Entry 7JK2 (electron microscopy, 3.20 A resolution); this record covers chains C and F of the 9 polymer chains in the assembly.

[Chain C]
Protein: Origin recognition complex subunit 3
Source organism: Drosophila melanogaster
UniProtKB: Q7K2L1 (Q7K2L1_DROME); residue numbers follow UniProt; this construct covers 1-721
Amino-acid sequence (721 residues; numbered 1 to 721; the number before each row is that of its first residue):
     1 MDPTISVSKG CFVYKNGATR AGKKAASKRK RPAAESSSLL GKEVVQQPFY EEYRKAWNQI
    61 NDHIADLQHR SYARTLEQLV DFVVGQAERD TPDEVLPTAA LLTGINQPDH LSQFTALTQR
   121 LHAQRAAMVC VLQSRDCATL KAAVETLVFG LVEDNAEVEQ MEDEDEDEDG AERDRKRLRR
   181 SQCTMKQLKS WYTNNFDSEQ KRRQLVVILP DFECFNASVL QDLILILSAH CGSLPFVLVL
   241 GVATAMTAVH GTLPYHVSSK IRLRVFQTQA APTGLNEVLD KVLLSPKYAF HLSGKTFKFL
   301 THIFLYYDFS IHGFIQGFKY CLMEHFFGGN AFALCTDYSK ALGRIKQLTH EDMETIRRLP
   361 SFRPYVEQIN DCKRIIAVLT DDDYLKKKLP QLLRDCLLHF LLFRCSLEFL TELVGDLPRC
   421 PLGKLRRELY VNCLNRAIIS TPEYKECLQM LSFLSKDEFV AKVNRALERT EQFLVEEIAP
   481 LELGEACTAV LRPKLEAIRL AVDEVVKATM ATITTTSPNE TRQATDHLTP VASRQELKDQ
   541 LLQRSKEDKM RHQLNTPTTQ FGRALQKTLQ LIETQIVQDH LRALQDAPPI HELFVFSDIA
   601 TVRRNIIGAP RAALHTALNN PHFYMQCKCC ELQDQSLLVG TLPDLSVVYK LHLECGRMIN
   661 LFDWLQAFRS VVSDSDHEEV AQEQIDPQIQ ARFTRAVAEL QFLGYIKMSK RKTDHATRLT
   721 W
Unresolved in the structure: 21-37, 90-93, 160-176, 200-201, 370-374, 509-561, 673-686
Reported in the primary citation:
  - mutagenesis - K141A (3-fold): decreased binding to DNA

[Chain F]
Protein: Origin recognition complex subunit 6
Source organism: Drosophila melanogaster
UniProtKB: Q9Y1B2 (ORC6_DROME); residue numbers follow UniProt; this construct covers 1-257
Amino-acid sequence (257 residues; numbered 1 to 257; the number before each row is that of its first residue):
     1 MTTLIEQLIT KMGLREEPNV LEKTTELVRL LELRSTNVPL QINEYGKIVL CADLASCMIG
    61 IAFDKEQALK LSGLRKSQYL NNKRMFEKLL DLNKLASVND ICVQLGLNEV ARKAEELMTL
   121 FKGVAATEDM GTDTSHPQYA TMAVFQACRL LKKKVSKSKL MPFSNLRPSQ FQLLEQQWER
   181 MIAKHHKESK VPSSTDMEGK LKENQNENIK GHEAKKAHKP PPEDYEIWKA RMLAKAQAKL
   241 KELEASQSHM DSQLLEA
Unresolved in the structure: 1-222, 240-257

[How chain C and chain F interact]
Pairs across the interface (11):
  Arg357(C) - Tyr225(F)
  Arg358(C) - Tyr225(F)
  Arg363(C) - Trp228(F)
  Val366(C) - Met232(F)  hydrophobic
  Glu367(C) - Trp228(F)
  Ile376(C) - Ala236(F)  hydrophobic
  Leu379(C) - Tyr225(F)
  Leu379(C) - Lys229(F)
  Leu379(C) - Met232(F)  hydrophobic
  Thr380(C) - Lys229(F)
  Thr380(C) - Leu233(F)
Interface residues without a listed pair, chain C (10 interface residues in all): Glu354, Ile375
Interface residues without a listed pair, chain F (7 interface residues in all): Glu226

[Summary]
The interface between chain C and chain F involves 10 residues on one side and 7 on the other. The paper
reports that K141A of chain C reduces binding to DNA.
Chain C is Origin recognition complex subunit 3 and chain F is Origin recognition complex subunit 6, both from
Drosophila melanogaster; the structure, Structure of Drosophila ORC bound to poly(dA/dT) DNA and Cdc6
(conformation 1), was determined by electron microscopy (same publication as 7JGR, 7JGS, 7JK3, 7JK4, 7JK5 and
7JK6).
